Entry 7D3U (electron microscopy, 3.00 A resolution); this record covers chains A and F of the 6 polymer chains in the assembly.

[Chain A]
Protein: Monovalent Na+/H+ antiporter subunit A
Source organism: Dietzia sp. DQ12-45-1b
Reference sequence: A0A221C8X2 (A0A221C8X2_9ACTN); residue numbers follow UniProt; this construct covers 2-958
Chain sequence (958 residues; each row starts with the number of its first residue):
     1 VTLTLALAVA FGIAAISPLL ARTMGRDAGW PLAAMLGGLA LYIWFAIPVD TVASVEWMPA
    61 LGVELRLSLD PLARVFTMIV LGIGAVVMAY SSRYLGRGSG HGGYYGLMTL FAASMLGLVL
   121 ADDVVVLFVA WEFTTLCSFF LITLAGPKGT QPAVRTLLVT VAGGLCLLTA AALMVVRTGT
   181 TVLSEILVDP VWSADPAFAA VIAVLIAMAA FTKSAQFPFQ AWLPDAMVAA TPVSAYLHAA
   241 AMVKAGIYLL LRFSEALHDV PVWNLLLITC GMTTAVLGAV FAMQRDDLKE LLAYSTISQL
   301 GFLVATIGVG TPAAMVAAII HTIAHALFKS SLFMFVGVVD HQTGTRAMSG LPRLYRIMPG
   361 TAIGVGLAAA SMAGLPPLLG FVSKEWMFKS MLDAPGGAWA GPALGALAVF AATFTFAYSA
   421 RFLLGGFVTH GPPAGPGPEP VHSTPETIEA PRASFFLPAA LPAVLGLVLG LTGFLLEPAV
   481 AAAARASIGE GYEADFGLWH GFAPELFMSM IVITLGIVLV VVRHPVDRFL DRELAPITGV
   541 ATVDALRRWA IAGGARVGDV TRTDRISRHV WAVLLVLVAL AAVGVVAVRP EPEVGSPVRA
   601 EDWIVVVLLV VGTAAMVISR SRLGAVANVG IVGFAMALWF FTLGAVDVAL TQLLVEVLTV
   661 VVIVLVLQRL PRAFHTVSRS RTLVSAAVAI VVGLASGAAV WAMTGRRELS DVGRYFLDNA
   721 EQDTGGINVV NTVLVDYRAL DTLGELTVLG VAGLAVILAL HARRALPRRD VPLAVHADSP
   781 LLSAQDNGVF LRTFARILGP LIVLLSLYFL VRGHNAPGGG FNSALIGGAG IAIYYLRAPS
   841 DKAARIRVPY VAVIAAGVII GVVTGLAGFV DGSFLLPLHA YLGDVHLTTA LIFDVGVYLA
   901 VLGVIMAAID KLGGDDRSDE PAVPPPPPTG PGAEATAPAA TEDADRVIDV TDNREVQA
Disordered / not traced: 429-445, 922-958
Construct notes: expression tag (1)
From the paper describing this entry:
  - mutagenesis - A240DEL: abolished growth in response to NaCl
  - mutagenesis - E132A, K213A, E656A, E745A: abolished growth
  - mutagenesis - K244A, K329A, K384A, E385A: decreased growth
  - contacts within the chain: Lys244-His325, His325-Lys329

[Chain F]
Protein: Monovalent Na+/H+ antiporter subunit F
Source organism: Dietzia sp. DQ12-45-1b
Reference sequence: A0A221C8X7 (A0A221C8X7_9ACTN); residue numbers follow UniProt; this construct covers 1-85
Chain sequence (85 residues; each row starts with the number of its first residue):
     1 MIVVDIAIVL VAIAAVLSSY RMIRGPHAGD RAIAADLLFF AFIALLALVG VRVDSPFVYD
    61 LVLVATLVGL VSALSLARLM SGGRR
From the paper describing this entry:
  - mutagenesis - D36A, D36L, D36N: abolished growth in response to NaCl
  - mutagenesis - D36A/F40D: unchanged growth
  - mutagenesis - I33D/D36A: decreased growth in response to NaCl

[Chain A / chain F interface]
Contacting residue pairs - 89 pairs, chain A then chain F:
  Ala600(A) - Arg52(F)
  Glu601(A) - Arg52(F)  salt bridge
  Glu601(A) - Val53(F)
  Ile604(A) - Leu45(F)  hydrophobic
  Leu608(A) - Ala15(F)  hydrophobic
  Leu608(A) - Phe42(F)  hydrophobic
  Leu608(A) - Leu45(F)  hydrophobic
  Val611(A) - Ser19(F)
  Ala615(A) - Ile23(F)  hydrophobic
  Leu623(A) - Ala28(F)
  Leu623(A) - Leu76(F)  hydrophobic
  Leu623(A) - Leu79(F)  hydrophobic
  Leu623(A) - Met80(F)  hydrophobic
  Val626(A) - Leu76(F)  hydrophobic
  Val626(A) - Leu79(F)  hydrophobic
  Ala627(A) - Met22(F)  hydrophobic
  Ala627(A) - Arg31(F)
  Ala627(A) - Ala35(F)  hydrophobic
  Asn628(A) - Met22(F)  hydrogen bond
  Gly630(A) - Phe39(F)
  Ile631(A) - Met22(F)  hydrophobic
  Ile631(A) - Leu38(F)  hydrophobic
  Ile631(A) - Phe39(F)  hydrophobic
  Ile631(A) - Phe42(F)  hydrophobic
  Phe634(A) - Phe39(F)  hydrophobic
  Phe634(A) - Phe42(F)  hydrophobic
  Phe634(A) - Val68(F)  hydrophobic
  Phe634(A) - Gly69(F)
  Ala635(A) - Phe42(F)  hydrophobic
  Leu638(A) - Leu45(F)  hydrophobic
  Leu638(A) - Leu46(F)  hydrophobic
  Phe641(A) - Leu46(F)
  Phe641(A) - Gly50(F)
  Phe641(A) - Val58(F)  hydrophobic
  Phe641(A) - Leu61(F)  hydrophobic
  Thr642(A) - Val49(F)
  Val646(A) - Phe57(F)
  Val646(A) - Leu61(F)
  Leu650(A) - Leu61(F)
  Leu650(A) - Val64(F)  hydrophobic
  Leu653(A) - Ala65(F)  hydrophobic
  Leu653(A) - Val68(F)
  Leu654(A) - Val64(F)  hydrophobic
  Leu654(A) - Val68(F)  hydrophobic
  Glu656(A) - Val68(F)
  Val657(A) - Val68(F)
  Val657(A) - Val71(F)  hydrophobic
  Val657(A) - Ser72(F)
  Val660(A) - Ser75(F)
  Val661(A) - Val71(F)  hydrophobic
  Val664(A) - Ser75(F)
  Val664(A) - Leu79(F)  hydrophobic
  Leu667(A) - Leu79(F)
  Gln668(A) - Leu79(F)
  Gln668(A) - Gly82(F)
  Gln668(A) - Gly83(F)
  Arg672(A) - Met80(F)  hydrogen bond (side chain-backbone)
  Arg768(A) - Gly82(F)
  Arg768(A) - Gly83(F)  hydrogen bond (side chain-backbone)
  Arg768(A) - Arg84(F)
  Arg768(A) - Arg85(F)
  Asp770(A) - Arg84(F)  salt bridge
  Val771(A) - Ser81(F)
  Val771(A) - Arg84(F)  hydrogen bond (backbone-side chain)
  Leu773(A) - Arg84(F)
  Ala784(A) - Arg85(F)
  Leu791(A) - Leu74(F)  hydrophobic
  Phe794(A) - Leu70(F)  hydrophobic
  Leu798(A) - Leu67(F)  hydrophobic
  Leu798(A) - Leu70(F)  hydrophobic
  Leu801(A) - Leu67(F)  hydrophobic
  Ile802(A) - Leu67(F)  hydrophobic
  Leu805(A) - Leu63(F)  hydrophobic
  Leu805(A) - Leu67(F)  hydrophobic
  Phe809(A) - Val64(F)  hydrophobic
  Arg812(A) - Asp60(F)  salt bridge
  Pro817(A) - Phe57(F)
  Pro817(A) - Asp60(F)
  Ile826(A) - Val64(F)  hydrophobic
  Ala832(A) - Val71(F)  hydrophobic
  Ile833(A) - Val71(F)  hydrophobic
  Tyr835(A) - Arg85(F)  hydrogen bond
  Leu836(A) - Leu74(F)  hydrophobic
  Leu836(A) - Ser75(F)
  Leu836(A) - Arg78(F)  hydrogen bond (backbone-side chain)
  Ala838(A) - Arg85(F)
  Pro839(A) - Arg85(F)
  Asp841(A) - Arg85(F)  salt bridge
  Ala844(A) - Arg85(F)
Other interface residues (no listed pair), chain A (61 interface residues in all): Val607, Ile618, Ser619, Ser621, Gly624, Ala649, Arg769, Ala829, Ser840
Other interface residues (no listed pair), chain F (45 interface residues in all): Ile8, Ala12, Val16, Ile43, Ser55

[Summary]
Chain A and chain F form an interface of 61 and 45 residues respectively, with 6 hydrogen bonds and 4 salt
bridges. Polar pairs include Glu601(A)-Arg52(F), Asp770(A)-Arg84(F) and Arg812(A)-Asp60(F). From the paper:
E132A, K213A and E656A of chain A, among others, abolish growth; contacts within the chain involving
Lys244(A), His325(A) and Lys329(A); 14 substitutions were tested in all.
Here chain A is Monovalent Na+/H+ antiporter subunit A and chain F is Monovalent Na+/H+ antiporter subunit F,
both from Dietzia sp. DQ12-45-1b. Entry 7D3U (Structure of Mrp complex from Dietzia sp. DQ12-45-1b) was
determined by electron microscopy.
